7CGP - chains C and N of the 15 polymer chains in the assembly; structure by electron microscopy, 3.70 A resolution.

# Chain C
Protein: Mitochondrial import inner membrane translocase subunit Tim29
From: Homo sapiens
UniProtKB: Q9BSF4 (TIM29_HUMAN); residue numbers follow UniProt; this construct covers 1-260
Sequence (260 residues; row label = number of the first residue in the row):
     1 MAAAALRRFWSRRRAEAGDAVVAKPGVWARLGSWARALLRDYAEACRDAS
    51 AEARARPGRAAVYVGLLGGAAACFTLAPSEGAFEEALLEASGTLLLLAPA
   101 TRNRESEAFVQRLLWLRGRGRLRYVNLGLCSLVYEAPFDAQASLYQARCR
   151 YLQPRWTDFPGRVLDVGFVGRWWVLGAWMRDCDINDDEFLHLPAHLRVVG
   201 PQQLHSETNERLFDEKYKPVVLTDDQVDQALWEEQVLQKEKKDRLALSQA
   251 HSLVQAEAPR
Not modelled in the structure: 1-20, 56, 245-260
From the paper describing this entry:
  - mutagenesis - E107K/Q111A: decreased binding to chaperone

# Chain N
Protein: Mitochondrial import inner membrane translocase subunit Tim10
From: Homo sapiens
UniProtKB: P62072 (TIM10_HUMAN); residue numbers follow UniProt; this construct covers 1-90
Sequence (90 residues; numbered 1 to 90; the number before each row is that of its first residue):
     1 MDPLRAQQLAAELEVEMMADMYNRMTSACHRKCVPPHYKEAELSKGESVC
    51 LDRCVSKYLDIHERMGKKLTELSMQDEELMKRVQQSSGPA
Not modelled in the structure: 1, 75-90
Disulfides: Cys29-Cys54, Cys33-Cys50

# Interface between chain C and chain N
Pairs across the interface (11; chain C residue first):
  Arg119(C) with Pro36(N); Tyr38(N)
  Arg121(C) with His37(N)
  Phe138(C) with His37(N)
  Gln141(C) with Arg31(N); Lys32(N)
  Ala142(C) with Lys32(N)
  Ser143(C) with Lys32(N), hydrogen bond (backbone-backbone)
  Leu144(C) with Cys33(N), hydrophobic; Pro35(N)
  Gln146(C) with Gly46(N)
Also at the interface, not in a pair above, chain C (10 interface residues in all): Pro137, Asp139
Also at the interface, not in a pair above, chain N (10 interface residues in all): Glu47, Cys50
The authors on this interface:
  - pairs named by the authors: Ser143(C)-Lys32(N) (backbone contact)

# In short
Chain C and chain N each contribute 10 residues to their interface, with 1 hydrogen bond. Its one hydrogen
bond, Ser143(C)-Lys32(N), is backbone to backbone. The authors report a backbone contact between Ser143(C) and
Lys32(N). The paper reports that E107K/Q111A of chain C reduce binding to chaperone.
Chain C is Mitochondrial import inner membrane translocase subunit Tim29 and chain N is Mitochondrial import
inner membrane translocase subunit Tim10, both from Homo sapiens; the structure, Cryo-EM structure of the
human mitochondrial translocase TIM22 complex at 3.7 angstrom, was determined by electron microscopy.
